PDB entry 8JZ1 | X-ray diffraction, 1.24 A resolution | chain B

[Chain B]
Molecule: Monellin chain B, Monellin chain A
From: Dioscoreophyllum cumminsii
UniProtKB: chimeric construct of P02882, P02881: residues 1-48 from P02882 (MONB_DIOCU) positions 1-48 (same numbers); residues 51-94 from P02881 positions 2-45 (UniProt number = residue number - 49)
Chain sequence (96 residues; row label = number of the first residue in the row; numbers below 1 keep their minus sign (Gly-1 is residue -1)):
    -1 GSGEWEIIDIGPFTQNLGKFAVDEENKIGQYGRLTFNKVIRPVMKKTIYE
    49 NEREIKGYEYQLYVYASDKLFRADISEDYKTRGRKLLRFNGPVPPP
Disordered / not traced: -1
Sequence notes: expression tag (-1 to 0); engineered mutation Val41 (Cys in P02882); linker (49-50)
Reported in the primary citation:
  - mutagenesis - C41V (+ 2.9 degC): increased stability

[In short]
The paper reports that C41V increases stability.
Chain B is Monellin chain B, Monellin chain A (Dioscoreophyllum cumminsii); the structure, Crystal structure
of a single-chain monellin mutant C41V, was determined by X-ray diffraction together with 8JZ0 from the same
study.
